Entry 1NJM (X-ray diffraction, 3.60 A resolution); this record covers chains 0 and K of the 4 polymer chains in the assembly.

# Chain 0
Molecule: 23S ribosomal RNA
Source organism: Deinococcus radiodurans
Sequence (2880 nucleotides; numbered 1 to 2880; the number before each row is that of its first residue):
     1 GGUCAAGAUAGUAAGGGUCCACGGUGGAUGCCCUGGCGCUGGAGCCGAUG
    51 AAGGACGCGAUUACCUGCGAAAAGCCCCGACGAGCUGGAGAUACGCUUUG
   101 ACUCGGGGAUGUCCGAAUGGGGAAACCCACCUCGUAAGAGGUAUCCGCAA
   151 GGAUGGGAACUCAGGGAACUGAAACAUCUCAGUACCUGAAGGAGAAGAAA
   201 GAGAAUUCGAUUCCGUUAGUAGCGGCGAGCGAACCCGGAUCAGCCCAAAC
   251 CGAAACGCUUGCGUUUCGGGGUUGUAGGACCAGUUUUUAAGAUUCAACCC
   301 CUCAAGCCGAAGUGGCUGGAAAGCUACACCUCAGAAGGUGAGAGUCCUGU
   351 AGGCGAACGAGCGGUUGACUGUACUGGCACCUGAGUAGGUCGUUGUUCGU
   401 GAAACGAUGACUGAAUCCGCGCGGACCACCGCGCAAGGCUAAAUACUCCC
   451 AGUGACCGAUAGCGCAUAGUACCGUGAGGGAAAGGUGAAAAGAACCCCGG
   501 GAGGGGAGUGAAAGAGAACCUGAAACCGUGGACUUACAAGCAGUCAUGGC
   551 ACCUUAUGCGUGUUAUGGCGUGCCUAUUGAAGCAUGAGCCGGCGACUUAG
   601 ACCUGACGUGCGAGCUUAAGUUGAAAAACGGAGGCGGAGCGAAAGCGAGU
   651 CCGAAUAGGGCGGCAUUAGUACGUCGGGCUAGACUCGAAACCAGGUGAGC
   701 UAAGCAUGACCAGGUUGAAACCCCCGUGACAGGGGGCGGAGGACCGAACC
   751 GGUGCCUGCUGAAACAGUCUCGGAUGAGUUGUGUUUAGGAGUGAAAAGCU
   801 AACCGAACCUGGAGAUAGCUAGUUCUCCCCGAAAUGUAUUGAGGUACAGC
   851 CUCGGAUGUUGACCAUGUCCUGUAGAGCACUCACAAGGCUAGGGGGCCUA
   901 CCAGCUUACCAAACCUUAUGAAACUCCGAAGGGGCACGCGUUUAGUCCGG
   951 GAGUGAGGCUGCGAGAGCUAACUUCCGUAGCCGAGAGGGAAACAACCCAG
  1001 ACCAUCAGCUAAGGUCCCUAAAUGAUCGCUCAGUGGUUAAGGAUGUGUCG
  1051 UCGCAUAGACAGCCAGGAGGUUGGCUUAGAAGCAGCCACCCUUCAAAGAG
  1101 UGCGUAAUAGCUCACUGGUCGAGUGACGAUGCGCCGAAAAUGAUCGGGGC
  1151 UCAAGUGAUCUACCGAAGCUAUGGAUUCAACUCGCGAAGCGAGUUGUCUG
  1201 GUAGGGGAGCGUUCAGUCCGCGGAGAAGCCAUACCGGAAGGAGUGGUGGA
  1251 GCCGACUGAAGUGCGGAUGCCGGCAUGAGUAACGAUAAAAGAAGUGAGAA
  1301 UCUUCUUCGCCGUAAGGACAAGGGUUCCUGGGGAAGGGUCGUCCGCCCAG
  1351 GGAAAGUCGGGACCUAAGGUGAGGCCGAACGGCGCAGCCGAUGGACAGCA
  1401 GGUCAAGAUUCCUGCACCGAUCAUGUGGAGUGAUGGAGGGACGCAUUACG
  1451 CUAUCCAAUGCCAAGCUAUGGCUAUGCUGGUUGGUACGCUCAAGGGCGAU
  1501 CGGGUCAGAAAAUCUACCGGUCACAUGCCUCAGACGUAUCGGGAGCUUCC
  1551 UCGGAAGCGAAGUUGGAAACGCGACGGUGCCAAGAAAAGCUUCUAAACGU
  1601 UGAAACAUGAUUGCCCGUACCGCAAACCGACACAGGUGUCCGAGUGUCAA
  1651 UGCACUAAGGCGCGCGAGAGAACCCUCGUUAAGGAACUUUGCAAUCUCAC
  1701 CCCGUAACUUCGGAAGAAGGGGUCCCCACGCUUCGCGUGGGGCGCAGUGA
  1751 AUAGGCCCAGGCGACUGUUUACCAAAAUCACAGCACUCUGCCAACACGAA
  1801 CAGUGGACGUAUAGGGUGUGACGCCUGCCCGGUGCCGGAAGGUCAAGUGG
  1851 AGCGGUGCAAGCUGCGAAAUGAAGCCCCGGUGAACGGCGGCCGUAACUAU
  1901 AACGGUCCUAAGGUAGCGAAAUUCCUUGUCGGGUAAGUUCCGACCUGCAC
  1951 GAAAGGCGUAACGAUCUGGGCGCUGUCUCAACGAGGGACUCGGUGAAAUU
  2001 GAAUUGGCUGUAAAGAUGCGGCCUACCCGUAGCAGGACGAAAAGACCCCG
  2051 UGGAGCUUUACUAUAGUCUGGCAUUGGGAUUCGGGUUUCUCUGCGUAGGA
  2101 UAGGUGGGAGCCUGCGAAACUGGCCUUUUGGGGUCGGUGGAGGCAACGGU
  2151 GAAAUACCACCCUGAGAAACUUGGAUUUCUAACCUGAAAAAUCACUUUCG
  2201 GGGACCGUGCUUGGCGGGUAGUUUGACUGGGGCGGUCGCCUCCCAAAAUG
  2251 UAACGGAGGCGCCCAAAGGUCACCUCAAGACGGUUGGAAAUCGUCUGUAG
  2301 AGCGCAAAGGUAGAAGGUGGCUUGACUGCGAGACUGACACGUCGAGCAGG
  2351 GAGGAAACUCGGGCUUAGUGAACCGGUGGUACCGUGUGGAAGGGCCAUCG
  2401 AUCAACGGAUAAAAGUUACCCCGGGGAUAACAGGCUGAUCUCCCCCGAGA
  2451 GUCCAUAUCGGCGGGGAGGUUUGGCACCUCGAUGUCGGCUCGUCGCAUCC
  2501 UGGGGCUGAAGAAGGUCCCAAGGGUUGGGCUGUUCGCCCAUUAAAGCGGC
  2551 ACGCGAGCUGGGUUCAGAACGUCGUGAGACAGUUCGGUCUCUAUCCGCUA
  2601 CGGGCGCAGGAGAAUUGAGGGGAGUUGCUCCUAGUACGAGAGGACCGGAG
  2651 UGAACGGACCGCUGGUCUCCCUGCUGUCGUACCAACGGCACAUGCAGGGU
  2701 AGCUAUGUCCGGAACGGAUAACCGCUGAAAGCAUCUAAGCGGGAAGCCAG
  2751 CCCCAAGAUGAGUUCUCCCACUGUUUAUCAGGUAAGACUCCCGGAAGACC
  2801 ACCGGGUUAAGAGGCCAGGCGUGCACGCAUAGCAAUGUGUUCAGCGGACU
  2851 GGUGCUCAUCAGUCGAGGUCUUGACCACUC
Disordered / not traced: 249-291, 374-386, 892-910, 2098-2102, 2111-2116, 2126-2131, 2141-2156, 2775-2777, 2878-2880
Residues lining bound ligands: sparsomycin (SPS): C2048, G2231, G2232, A2581
From the paper describing this entry:
  - binding site for tRNA acceptor stem mimic: A1899, C1924, U1926, A2430, U2472, U2485, C2486, G2532, U2534, C2552, G2562, U2563, A2581
  - conformationally variable residues: A2581

# Chain K
Protein: 50S ribosomal protein L16
Source organism: Deinococcus radiodurans
UniProtKB: Q9RXJ5 (RL16_DEIRA); residues 2-142 here = UniProt positions 2-142
Sequence (141 residues; numbered 2 to 142; the number before each row is that of its first residue):
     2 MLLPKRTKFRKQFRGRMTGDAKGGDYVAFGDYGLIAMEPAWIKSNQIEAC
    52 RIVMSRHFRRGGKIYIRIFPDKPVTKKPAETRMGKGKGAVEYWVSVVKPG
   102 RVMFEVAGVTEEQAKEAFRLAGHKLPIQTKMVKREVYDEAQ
Disordered / not traced: 2-7, 132-142

# Chain 0 / chain K interface
Contacting residue pairs (12):
  A876(0) with Gly24(K), phosphate contact; Gly25(K), phosphate contact
  U919(0) with Asp26(K), phosphate contact
  A922(0) with Gly16(K), base contact; Arg17(K), base contact
  A923(0) with Arg17(K), base contact
  G965(0) with Met18(K), phosphate contact; Thr19(K), phosphate contact
  C968(0) with Lys77(K), phosphate contact; Lys78(K), phosphate contact
  G2256(0) with Gly87(K), phosphate contact
  G2463(0) with Leu121(K), sugar contact
Interface residues without a listed pair, chain 0 (16 interface residues in all): A883, A885, U969, G2229, G2255, G2464, G2473, G2474
Interface residues without a listed pair, chain K (21 interface residues in all): Lys12, Gly20, Tyr27, Gln47, Tyr66, Thr82, Arg83, Lys86, Arg120, Gly123

# In short
16 residues of chain 0 face 21 of chain K across their interface. Chain 0 binds sparsomycin. From the paper: a
binding site for tRNA acceptor stem mimic at A1899(0), C1924(0) and U1926(0) among others; conformational
variability at A2581(0).
Chain 0 is 23S ribosomal RNA and chain K is 50S ribosomal protein L16, both from Deinococcus radiodurans; the
structure, The crystal structure of the 50S Large ribosomal subunit from Deinococcus radiodurans complexed
with a tRNA ..., was determined by X-ray diffraction, deposited together with 1NJN, 1NJO and 1NJP.
